8UJV - chains A and T of the 3 polymer chains in the assembly; structure by X-ray diffraction, 2.23 A resolution.

[Chain A]
Molecule: DNA polymerase eta
Source organism: Homo sapiens
Notes: EC 2.7.7.7
UniProt: Q9Y253 (POLH_HUMAN); numbering as in UniProt (aligned over 1-432)
Chain sequence (435 residues; row label = number of the first residue in the row; numbers below 1 keep their minus sign (Gly-2 is residue -2)):
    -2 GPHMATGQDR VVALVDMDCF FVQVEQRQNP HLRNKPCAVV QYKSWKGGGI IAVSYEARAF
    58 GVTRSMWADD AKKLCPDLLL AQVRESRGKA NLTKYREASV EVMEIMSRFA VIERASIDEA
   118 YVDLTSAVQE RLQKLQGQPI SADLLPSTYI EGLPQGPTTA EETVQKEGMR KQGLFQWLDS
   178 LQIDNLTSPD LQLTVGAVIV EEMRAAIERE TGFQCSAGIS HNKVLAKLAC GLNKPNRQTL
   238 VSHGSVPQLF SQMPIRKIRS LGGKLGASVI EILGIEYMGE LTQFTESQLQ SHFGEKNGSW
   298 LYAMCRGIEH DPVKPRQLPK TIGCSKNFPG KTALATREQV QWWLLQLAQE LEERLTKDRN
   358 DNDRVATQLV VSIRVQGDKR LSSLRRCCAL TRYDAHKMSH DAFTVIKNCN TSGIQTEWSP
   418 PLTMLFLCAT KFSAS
Disordered / not traced: 156-159
Construct notes: expression tag (-2 to 0)
Bound ions: Mg2+ site 1: Asp13, Met14, Asp115 (together with 0KX); Mg2+ site 2: Asp13, Asp115, Glu116 (together with 0KX) (shared with 1 residue of chain P)
Small-molecule neighbours: 0KX (2'-deoxy-5'-O-[(R)-hydroxy{[(R)-hydroxy(phosphonooxy)phosphoryl]amino}phosphoryl]cytidine): Asp13, Met14, Asp15, Cys16, Phe17, Phe18, Ile48, Ala49, Tyr52, Arg55, Arg61, Ile114, Asp115, Glu116, Lys231
Curated features (UniProtKB/Swiss-Prot):
  - binding site (Mg(2+)): Asp13, Met14, Asp115, Glu116
  - binding site (Mn(2+)): Asp13, Met14, Asp115, Glu116
  - binding site (a 2'-deoxyribonucleoside 5'-triphosphate): Arg61
  - natural variant: Val37 (deletion: In XPV), Leu75 (deletion: In XPV), Arg93 (R93P: In XPV), Arg111 (R111H: In XPV), Thr122 (T122P: In XPV), Gly153 (G153D: In a breast cancer sample), Thr191 (T191P: In XPV), Gly263 (G263V: In XPV), Val266 (V266D: In XPV), Gly295 (G295R: In XPV), Arg361 (R361S: In XPV)
  - mutagenesis: Tyr52 (Y52A/F: Reduces DNA polymerase activity; Y52E: Reduces DNA polymerase activity. Increases fidelity of replication and reduces translesion bypass), Arg61 (R61A: Reduces enzymatic activity by two-thirds), Ser62 (S62G: Increased DNA polymerase activity and translesion bypass compared to wild-type), Ala68 (A68S/V: Severe reduction in thymine dimer translesion bypass), Asn324 to Pro326 (Reduces binding to chromatin and to monoubiquitinated PCNA. Abolishes binding to monoubiquitinated PCNA; when associated with 705-E--H-713 Del)
Reported in the primary citation:
  - binding site for 0KX: Arg61
  - binding site for the 12-nt DNA strand (chain T): Gln38

[Chain T]
Molecule: 12-nt DNA strand
Sequence (12 nucleotides; each row starts with the number of its first residue):
     1 CATXATGACG CT
Modified / non-standard residues: XB9 (N-carbamoyl-2-deoxy-5-O-phosphono-beta-D-erythro-pentofuranosylamine) at position 4

[How chain A and chain T interact]
Contacting residue pairs - 40 pairs, chain A then chain T:
  Gln38(A) - XB9_4(T)  sugar contact
  Gln38(A) - DA5(T)  sugar contact
  Tyr39(A) - DA5(T)  hydrogen bond to the phosphate
  Trp42(A) - DA2(T)  stacking on the base
  Ser62(A) - DT3(T)  hydrogen bond to the base
  Trp64(A) - DA2(T)  sugar contact
  Trp64(A) - DT3(T)  phosphate contact
  Lys86(A) - DA5(T)  phosphate contact
  Lys86(A) - DT6(T)  salt bridge to the phosphate
  Leu89(A) - DA5(T)  phosphate contact
  Leu89(A) - DT6(T)  phosphate contact
  Arg93(A) - DT6(T)  salt bridge to the phosphate
  Lys293(A) - DC11(T)  phosphate contact
  Lys311(A) - DC9(T)  salt bridge to the phosphate
  Arg313(A) - DA8(T)  salt bridge to the phosphate
  Arg313(A) - DC9(T)  salt bridge to the phosphate
  Pro316(A) - DA8(T)  phosphate contact
  Lys317(A) - DA8(T)  hydrogen bond to the phosphate
  Lys317(A) - DC9(T)  salt bridge to the phosphate
  Thr318(A) - DG7(T)  sugar contact
  Thr318(A) - DA8(T)  hydrogen bond to the phosphate
  Ile319(A) - DG7(T)  phosphate contact
  Gly320(A) - DT6(T)  sugar contact
  Gly320(A) - DG7(T)  hydrogen bond to the phosphate
  Cys321(A) - DT6(T)  phosphate contact
  Ser322(A) - DA5(T)  sugar contact
  Ser322(A) - DT6(T)  hydrogen bond to the phosphate
  Lys323(A) - DA5(T)  salt bridge to the phosphate
  Asn324(A) - DT3(T)  phosphate contact
  Asn324(A) - XB9_4(T)  base contact
  Asn324(A) - DA5(T)  hydrogen bond to the phosphate
  Pro326(A) - DC1(T)  phosphate contact
  Pro326(A) - DA2(T)  base contact
  Pro326(A) - XB9_4(T)  base contact
  Gly327(A) - DC1(T)  phosphate contact
  Gly327(A) - DA2(T)  phosphate contact
  Glu347(A) - DT6(T)  phosphate contact
  Arg351(A) - DG7(T)  salt bridge to the phosphate
  Leu378(A) - DT6(T)  base contact
  Phe423(A) - DT6(T)  base contact
Interface residues without a listed pair, chain A (33 interface residues in all): Ile48, Ala87, Arg111, Leu315, Lys328, Thr329, Met421
Interface residues without a listed pair, chain T (11 interface residues in all): DG10

[Overview]
33 residues of chain A face 11 of chain T across their interface, with 7 hydrogen bonds, 8 salt bridges and 1
aromatic stacking contact. Polar pairs include Ser62(A)-DT3(T), Tyr39(A)-DA5(T) and Lys317(A)-DA8(T). From the
paper: a binding site for 0KX at Arg61(A); a binding site for the 12-nt DNA strand (chain T) at Gln38(A).
Here chain A is DNA polymerase eta (Homo sapiens) and chain T is a 12-nt DNA strand. Entry 8UJV (Crystal
structure of human polymerase eta with incoming dCMPnPP nucleotide opposite urea lesion) was determined by
X-ray diffraction together with 8UJT, 8UJX and 8UK4 from the same study.
